Entry 2HYW (X-ray diffraction, 2.10 A resolution); this record covers chain A.

Chain A:
Name: Annexin A2
From: Homo sapiens
Reference sequence: P07355 (ANXA2_HUMAN); residues 31-338 here = UniProt positions 31-338
Sequence (308 residues; row label = number of the first residue in the row):
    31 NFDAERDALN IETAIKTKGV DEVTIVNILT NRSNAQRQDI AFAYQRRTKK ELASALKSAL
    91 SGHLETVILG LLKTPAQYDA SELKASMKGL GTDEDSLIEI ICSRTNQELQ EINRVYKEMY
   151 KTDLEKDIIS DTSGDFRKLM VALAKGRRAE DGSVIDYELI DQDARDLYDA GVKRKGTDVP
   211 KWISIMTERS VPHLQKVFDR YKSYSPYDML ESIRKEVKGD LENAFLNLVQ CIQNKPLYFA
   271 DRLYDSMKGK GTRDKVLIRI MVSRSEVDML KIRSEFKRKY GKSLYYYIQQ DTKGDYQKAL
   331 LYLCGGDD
Swiss-Prot annotation at these positions:
  - mutagenesis: R77 to K80 (Decreases interaction with PCSK9. Strongly decreases interaction with PCSK9; when associated with K-88)
Metal / ion sites: Ca2+ site 1: G49, V50, E52; Ca2+ site 2: K87, L90, E95; Ca2+ site 3: M117, G119, G121, D161; Ca2+ site 4: T122, E124; Ca2+ site 5: G201, R204, G206, E246; Ca2+ site 6: R244, V247, E252; Ca2+ site 7: M277, G279, G281, D321

Overview:
The Ca2+ site 1 is built by G49, V50 and E52. K87, L90 and E95 form the Ca2+ site 2. UniProt lists 2
mutagenesis sites.
Chain A is Annexin A2 (Homo sapiens); the structure, Human Annexin A2 with Calcium bound, was determined by
X-ray diffraction, deposited together with 2HYU and 2HYV.
